Entry 8DP5 (electron microscopy, 3.10 A resolution); this record covers chains C and E of the 6 polymer chains in the assembly.

== Chain C ==
Molecule: 14-3-3 protein beta/alpha
From: Homo sapiens
UniProt: P31946 (1433B_HUMAN); residues 1-246 here = UniProt positions 1-246
Chain sequence (246 residues; each row starts with the number of its first residue):
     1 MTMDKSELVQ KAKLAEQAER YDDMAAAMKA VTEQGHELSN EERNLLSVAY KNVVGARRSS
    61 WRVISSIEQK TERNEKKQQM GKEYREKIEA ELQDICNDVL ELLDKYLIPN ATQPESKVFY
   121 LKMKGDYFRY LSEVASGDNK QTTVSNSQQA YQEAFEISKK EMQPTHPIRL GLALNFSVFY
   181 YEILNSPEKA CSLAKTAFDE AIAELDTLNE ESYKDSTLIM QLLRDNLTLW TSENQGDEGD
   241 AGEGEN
Unresolved in the structure: 1-2, 233-246
UniProt features mapped onto this chain:
  - site (Interaction with phosphoserine on interacting protein): Arg58, Arg129
  - modified residue: Met1 (N-acetylmethionine), Thr2 (N-acetylthreonine), Lys5 (N6-acetyllysine), Lys51 (N6-acetyllysine), Ser60 (Phosphoserine), Lys70 (N6-acetyllysine), Tyr84 (3'-nitrotyrosine), Tyr106 (3'-nitrotyrosine), Lys117 (N6-acetyllysine), Ser186 (Phosphoserine), Ser232 (Phosphoserine)
  - cross-link: Lys51 (Glycyl lysine isopeptide (Lys-Gly) (interchain with G-Cter in SUMO2))
  - natural variant: Val99 (V99I: Found in a renal cell carcinoma sample)

== Chain E ==
Molecule: Protein PEAK3 fragment
From: Homo sapiens
UniProt: Q6ZS72 (PEAK3_HUMAN); numbering as in UniProt (aligned over 1-473)
Chain sequence (491 residues; numbered 1 to 491; the number before each row is that of its first residue):
     1 MSSPEPPTEP PEPDNPTWST QPTYSNLGQI RAHLLPSKAC RLRTPGSLST NPEPLPPPLP
    61 KKILTRTQSL PTRRTLHPSS IQVQPPRRPF LGSHSVDKSQ AAVGPACLPA ELTFGPADAP
   121 LGLSLRDLHS PEAVHTALAA RQLQGLRTIY ARLRARLMGG HPGPCHPGHS FRLLDSSPCA
   181 ESGDALYYRV VRAHEDAWHI LVAKVPKPGA DVPHPWGLEL QASLSPHFNL QGLCGLVPEG
   241 TLPGAPWRGA VALAAEVPER TVAQWLAEAC TQPPEEFVWA VALLLLQLSA ALKFLEAWGA
   301 ALVELRPENL LLVAPRGCAT TGPPRLLLTD FGRVCLQPPG PPGSPGPHAP QLGSLLRALL
   361 SLAAPSTTPL AAGLELLAAQ LTRLRPSASR TRGALQALLW GPGPELRGRG APLGPWLRAL
   421 GPWLRVRRGL LVLRLAERAA GGEAPSLEDW LCCEYLAEAT ESSMGQALAL LWDLEGGGGA
   481 DYKDDDDKGP V
Unresolved in the structure: 1-65, 74-491
Modified / non-standard residues: Ser69 (phosphoserine; SEP)
Differences from the reference sequence: expression tag (474-491)
From the paper describing this entry:
  - post-translational modification sites: Ser69
  - mutagenesis - S69A, S69E: increased localization
  - mutagenesis - S69A: unchanged binding to HA-tagged S69A PEAK3

== Interface between chain C and chain E ==
Contacting residue pairs (21):
  Lys51(C) - Ser69(E)
  Lys51(C) - Leu70(E)
  Lys51(C) - Thr72(E)
  Asn52(C) - Thr72(E)
  Arg58(C) - Ser69(E)
  Arg129(C) - Ser69(E)
  Tyr130(C) - Ser69(E)
  Gly171(C) - Leu70(E)
  Leu174(C) - Gln68(E)
  Leu174(C) - Leu70(E)
  Asn175(C) - Ser69(E)
  Asn175(C) - Leu70(E)  hydrogen bond (side chain-backbone)
  Val178(C) - Gln68(E)
  Glu182(C) - Thr67(E)  hydrogen bond
  Ile219(C) - Leu70(E)  hydrophobic
  Leu222(C) - Pro71(E)
  Asn226(C) - Thr67(E)
  Asn226(C) - Gln68(E)  hydrogen bond (side chain-backbone)
  Leu229(C) - Arg66(E)
  Leu229(C) - Thr67(E)
  Trp230(C) - Thr67(E)
Other interface residues (no listed pair), chain C (17 interface residues in all): Val48, Lys122
Other interface residues (no listed pair), chain E (8 interface residues in all): Arg73
Interface features reported in the paper:
  - residue pairs: Asn175(C)-Leu70(E) (hydrogen bond), Asn226(C)-Gln68(E) (hydrogen bond), Ser69(E)-Arg58(C), Ser69(E)-Arg129(C), Ser69(E)-Tyr130(C), Ser69(E)-Lys51(C)

== Overview ==
17 residues of chain C and 8 residues of chain E are in contact, with 3 hydrogen bonds. Polar pairs include
Asn175(C)-Leu70(E), Glu182(C)-Thr67(E) and Asn226(C)-Gln68(E). The authors report hydrogen bonds between
Asn175(C) and Leu70(E) and Asn226(C) and Gln68(E); contacts between Ser69(E) and Arg58(C), Ser69(E) and
Arg129(C) and Ser69(E) and Tyr130(C) among others. From the paper: S69A and S69E of chain E increase
localization; a modification site at Ser69(E).
Chain C is 14-3-3 protein beta/alpha and chain E is Protein PEAK3 fragment, both from Homo sapiens; the
structure, Structure of the PEAK3/14-3-3 complex, was determined by electron microscopy, deposited together
with 8DS6.
